PDB entry 5TEG | X-ray diffraction, 1.30 A resolution | chains A and D

# Chain A
Name: N-lysine methyltransferase KMT5A
Organism: Homo sapiens
Notes: EC 2.1.1.-, 2.1.1.43
Reference sequence: Q9NQR1 (KMT5A_HUMAN); residues 193-352 here correspond to UniProt positions 234-393 (UniProt number = residue number + 41)
Sequence (160 residues; numbered 193 to 352; the number before each row is that of its first residue):
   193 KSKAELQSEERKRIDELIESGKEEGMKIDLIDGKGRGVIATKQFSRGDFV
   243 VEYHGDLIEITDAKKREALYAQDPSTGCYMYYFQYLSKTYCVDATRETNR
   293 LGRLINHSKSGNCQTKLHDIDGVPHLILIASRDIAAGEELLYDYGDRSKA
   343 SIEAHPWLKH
Differences from the reference sequence: engineered mutation Ser302 (Cys343 in Q9NQR1)
Small-molecule neighbours: S-adenosylmethionine (SAM): Gly225, Lys226, Gly227, Arg228, Cys270, Tyr271, Arg295, Leu296, Ile297, Asn298, His299, Tyr336, Trp349
UniProt features mapped onto this chain:
  - binding site (S-adenosyl-L-methionine): Lys226 to Arg228, Tyr271, Asn298, His299

# Chain D
Name: Histone H4 mutant peptide with H4K20norleucine
Notes: engineered mutation(s): K20NLE
Sequence (8 residues; numbered 16 to 23; the number before each row is that of its first residue):
    16 KRHRLVLR
Modified / non-standard residues: Leu20 (norleucine; NLE)

# Chain A / chain D interface
Residue-residue contacts - 39 pairs, chain A then chain D:
  Tyr245(A) with Leu20(D)
  Lys256(A) with Arg19(D)
  Glu259(A) with Arg19(D), salt bridge
  Tyr262(A) with Arg17(D)
  Thr268(A) with Arg17(D)
  Gly269(A) with Arg17(D), hydrogen bond (backbone-side chain)
  Cys270(A) with Arg17(D); His18(D), hydrogen bond (side chain-backbone); Leu20(D)
  Met272(A) with Arg17(D); Leu20(D), hydrogen bond (backbone-backbone)
  Tyr273(A) with Leu20(D); Val21(D); Leu22(D)
  Tyr274(A) with Arg19(D); Leu20(D), hydrogen bond (backbone-backbone); Val21(D); Leu22(D), hydrogen bond (backbone-backbone)
  Phe275(A) with Leu22(D), hydrophobic
  Thr307(A) with Leu22(D)
  Leu318(A) with Leu22(D), hydrophobic
  Tyr334(A) with Leu20(D)
  Asp335(A) with Arg23(D), salt bridge
  Tyr336(A) with His18(D); Leu20(D); Val21(D), hydrogen bond (backbone-backbone)
  Gly337(A) with Arg23(D)
  Asp338(A) with His18(D); Arg19(D), hydrogen bond (side chain-backbone)
  Arg339(A) with Arg23(D)
  Ala342(A) with Lys16(D)
  Ser343(A) with Lys16(D), hydrogen bond; Arg17(D); His18(D)
  Ala346(A) with Lys16(D)
  His347(A) with Lys16(D), hydrogen bond (side chain-backbone); His18(D)
  Trp349(A) with His18(D)
  Leu350(A) with His18(D)
Interface residues without a listed pair, chain A (29 interface residues in all): Ala263, Tyr271, Leu309, Ser340

# Overview
29 residues of chain A face 8 of chain D across their interface; the contacts include 9 hydrogen bonds and 2
salt bridges. Polar contacts include Glu259(A)-Arg19(D), Asp335(A)-Arg23(D) and Gly269(A)-Arg17(D). Chain A
binds S-adenosylmethionine. Curated annotation (UniProt) lists 6 S-adenosyl-L-methionine-binding residues on
chain A.
Chain A is N-lysine methyltransferase KMT5A (Homo sapiens) and chain D is Histone H4 mutant peptide with
H4K20norleucine; the structure, Crystal structure of hSETD8 in complex with histone H4K20 norleucine mutant
peptide and S-Adenosylmethionine, was determined by X-ray diffraction.
